5VOZ - chains D and E of the 33 polymer chains in the assembly; structure by electron microscopy, 7.60 A resolution (low resolution: residue-level contacts below are approximate; hydrogen-bond / salt-bridge calls are withheld).

Chain D:
Protein: V-type proton ATPase subunit B
From: Saccharomyces cerevisiae (strain ATCC 204508 / S288c)
UniProt: P16140 (VATB_YEAST); numbering as in UniProt (aligned over 1-517)
Amino-acid sequence (517 residues; numbered 1 to 517; the number before each row is that of its first residue):
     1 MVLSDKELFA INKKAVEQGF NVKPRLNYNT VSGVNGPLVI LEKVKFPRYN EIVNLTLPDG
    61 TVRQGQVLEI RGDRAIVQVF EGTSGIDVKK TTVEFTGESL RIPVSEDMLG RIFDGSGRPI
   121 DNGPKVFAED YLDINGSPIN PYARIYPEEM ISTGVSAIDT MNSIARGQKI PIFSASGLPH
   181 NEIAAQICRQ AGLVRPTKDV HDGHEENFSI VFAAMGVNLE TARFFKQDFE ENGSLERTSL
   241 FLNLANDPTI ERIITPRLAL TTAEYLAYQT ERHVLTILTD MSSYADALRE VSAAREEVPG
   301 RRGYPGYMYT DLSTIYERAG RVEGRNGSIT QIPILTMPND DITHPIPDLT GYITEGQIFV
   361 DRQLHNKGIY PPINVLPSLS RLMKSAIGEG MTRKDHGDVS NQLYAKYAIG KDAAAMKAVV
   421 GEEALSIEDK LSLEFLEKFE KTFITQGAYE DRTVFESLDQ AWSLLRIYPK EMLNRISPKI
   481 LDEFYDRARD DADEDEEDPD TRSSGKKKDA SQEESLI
Not modelled in the structure: 1-28, 486-517
Swiss-Prot annotation at these positions:
  - binding site (ATP): Arg381
  - modified residue (Phosphoserine): Ser4, Ser137, Ser503, Ser504, Ser511, Ser515
  - cross-link (Glycyl lysine isopeptide (Lys-Gly)): Lys14 (interchain with G-Cter in ubiquitin), Lys508 (interchain with G-Cter in ubiquitin)

Chain E:
Protein: V-type proton ATPase catalytic subunit A
From: Saccharomyces cerevisiae (strain ATCC 204508 / S288c)
Notes: EC 3.6.3.14, 3.1.-.-
UniProt: P17255 (VATA_YEAST); numbering as in UniProt; present here: 1-283, 738-1071
Amino-acid sequence (617 residues; each row starts with the number of its first residue; note: 454 numbers in that range are skipped by the numbering (no residue carries them; nothing is unmodelled there)):
     1 MAGAIENARK EIKRISLEDH AESEYGAIYS VSGPVVIAEN MIGCAMYELV KVGHDNLVGE
    61 VIRIDGDKAT IQVYEETAGL TVGDPVLRTG KPLSVELGPG LMETIYDGIQ RPLKAIKEES
   121 QSIYIPRGID TPALDRTIKW QFTPGKFQVG DHISGGDIYG SVFENSLISS HKILLPPRSR
   181 GTITWIAPAG EYTLDEKILE VEFDGKKSDF TLYHTWPVRV PRPVTEKLSA DYPLLTGQRV
   241 LDALFPCVQG GTTCIPGAFG CGKTVISQSL SKYSNSDAII YVG
   738 CGERGNEMAE VLMEFPELYT EMSGTKEPIM KRTTLVANTS NMPVAAREAS IYTGITLAEY
   798 FRDQGKNVSM IADSSSRWAE ALREISGRLG EMPADQGFPA YLGAKLASFY ERAGKAVALG
   858 SPDRTGSVSI VAAVSPAGGD FSDPVTTATL GITQVFWGLD KKLAQRKHFP SINTSVSYSK
   918 YTNVLNKFYD SNYPEFPVLR DRMKEILSNA EELEQVVQLV GKSALSDSDK ITLDVATLIK
   978 EDFLQQNGYS TYDAFCPIWK TFDMMRAFIS YHDEAQKAVA NGANWSKLAD STGDVKHAVS
  1038 SSKFFEPSRG EKEVHGEFEK LLSTMQERFA ESTD
Not modelled in the structure: 1-24
Swiss-Prot annotation at these positions:
  - binding site (ATP): Gly257 to Thr264
  - modified residue: Ala2 (N-acetylalanine), Thr131 (Phosphothreonine), Ser858 (Phosphoserine), Ser928 (Phosphoserine)
  - mutagenesis: Cys738 (C738S: Reduces splicing reaction speed. Inhibits splicing; when associated with S-284; N-362 and S-737 in X10SSS VDE)

Interface between chain D and chain E:
Pairs across the interface - 14 pairs, chain D then chain E:
  Ser32(D) with Gly66(E)
  Gly33(D) with Ile64(E)
  Val34(D) with Arg63(E); Ile64(E)
  Gly85(D) with Tyr47(E)
  Ile86(D) with Ala45(E); Met46(E)
  Asp87(D) with Gly43(E)
  Lys89(D) with Gly43(E)
  Ser176(D) with Gly888(E)
  Ala245(D) with Ala841(E); Ser845(E)
  Gly303(D) with Asp832(E)
  Pro338(D) with Pro881(E)
Other interface residues (no listed pair), chain D (19 interface residues in all): Val88, Lys90, Gly177, Asn246, Asp286, Ala293, Arg302, Asn339
Other interface residues (no listed pair), chain E (24 interface residues in all): Ile42, Cys44, Asp65, Met829, Ala831, Ala837, Ala844, Ser879, Asp880, Thr884, Ala885, Leu887

Summary:
19 residues of chain D and 24 residues of chain E are in contact. UniProt lists ATP-binding residue Arg381(D)
on chain D; 8 ATP-binding residues and one mutagenesis site on chain E.
Here chain D is V-type proton ATPase subunit B and chain E is V-type proton ATPase catalytic subunit A, both
from Saccharomyces cerevisiae (strain ATCC 204508 / S288c). Entry 5VOZ (Yeast V-ATPase in complex with
Legionella pneumophila effector SidK (rotational state 3)) was determined by electron microscopy, deposited
together with 5VOX, 5VOY, 5UF5 and 5UFK.
